PDB entry 1KDC | X-ray diffraction, 2.00 A resolution | chain A

# Chain A
Molecule: Staphylococcal nuclease
Source organism: Staphylococcus aureus
Notes: EC 3.1.31.1
UniProt: P00644 (NUC_STAAU); residues 1-149 here correspond to UniProt positions 83-231 (UniProt number = residue number + 82)
Sequence (149 residues; each row starts with the number of its first residue):
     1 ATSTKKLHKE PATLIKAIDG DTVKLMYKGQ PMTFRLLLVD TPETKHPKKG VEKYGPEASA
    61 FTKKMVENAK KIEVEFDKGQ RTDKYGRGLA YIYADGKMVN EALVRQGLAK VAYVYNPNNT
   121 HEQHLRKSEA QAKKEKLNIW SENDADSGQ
Not modelled in the structure: 1-5, 143-149
Construct notes: conflict Asn116 (Lys198 in P00644), Asn143 (Asp225 in P00644), Asp144 (Asn226 in P00644)
Swiss-Prot annotation at these positions:
  - active site: Arg35, Glu43, Arg87
  - binding site (Ca(2+)): Asp21, Asp40, Thr41

# Overview
UniProt lists 3 active-site residues and 3 Ca2+-binding residues.
Chain A is Staphylococcal nuclease (Staphylococcus aureus); the structure, Stabilization of a strained protein
loop conformation through protein engineering, was determined by X-ray diffraction, deposited together with
1KDA and 1KDB.
